PDB entry 1S14 | X-ray diffraction, 2.00 A resolution | chain A

# Chain A
Molecule: Topoisomerase IV subunit B
Organism: Escherichia coli
Notes: EC 5.99.1.-; fragment: 24kDa subunit
Reference sequence: P20083 (PARE_ECOLI); residues 1001-1217 here correspond to UniProt positions 1-217 (UniProt number = residue number - 1000)
Chain sequence (194 residues; each row starts with the number of its first residue; note: 23 numbers in that range are skipped by the numbering (no residue carries them; nothing is unmodelled there)):
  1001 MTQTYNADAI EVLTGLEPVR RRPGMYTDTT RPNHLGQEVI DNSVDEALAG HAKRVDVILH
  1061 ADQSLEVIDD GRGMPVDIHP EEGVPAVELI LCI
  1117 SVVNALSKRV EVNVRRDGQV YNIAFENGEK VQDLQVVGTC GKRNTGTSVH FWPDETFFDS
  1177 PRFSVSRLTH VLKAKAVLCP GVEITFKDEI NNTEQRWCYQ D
Disordered / not traced: 1001-1026
Swiss-Prot annotation at these positions:
  - binding site (ATP): Tyr-1005, Asn-1042, Asp-1069
Residues lining bound ligands: novobiocin (NOV): Asn-1042, Ser-1043, Asp-1045, Glu-1046, Asp-1069, Arg-1072, Gly-1073, Met-1074, Pro-1075, Asp-1077, Ala-1086, Ile-1090, Arg-1132, Thr-1163
What the authors report for this chain:
  - binding site for novobiocin: Asn-1042, Glu-1046, Asp-1069, Arg-1072, Met-1074, Asp-1077, Ile-1090
  - mutagenesis - M1074I (Kd 12 nM): increased binding to novobiocin
  - mutagenesis - M1074I: increased catalytic activity on ATP

# In short
Ligands of chain A: novobiocin. UniProt lists 3 ATP-binding residues. The paper reports a binding site for
novobiocin at Asn-1042, Glu-1046 and Asp-1069 among others; M1074I increases binding to novobiocin.
Chain A is Topoisomerase IV subunit B (Escherichia coli); the structure, Crystal structure of Escherichia coli
Topoisomerase IV ParE 24kDa subunit, was determined by X-ray diffraction (same publication as 1S16).
